5EMA - chains A and B; structure by X-ray diffraction, 1.32 A resolution.

== Chain A ==
Name: Sorting nexin-27
Source organism: Rattus norvegicus
Notes: fragment: PDZ domain
Reference sequence: Q8K4V4 (SNX27_RAT); residues 41-135 here correspond to UniProt positions 39-133 (UniProt number = residue number - 2)
Chain sequence (101 residues; row label = number of the first residue in the row):
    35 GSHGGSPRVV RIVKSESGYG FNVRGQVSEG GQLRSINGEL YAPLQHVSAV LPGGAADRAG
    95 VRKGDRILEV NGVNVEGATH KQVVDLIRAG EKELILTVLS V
Unresolved in the structure: 35-39
Differences from the reference sequence: expression tag (35-40)
UniProt features mapped onto this chain:
  - modified residue (Phosphoserine): S51, S62

== Chain B ==
Name: Asp-asp-ile-sep-thr-val-val
Chain sequence (8 residues; row label = number of the first residue in the row; numbering starts at 0):
     0 PDDISTVV
Unresolved in the structure: 0
Modified positions: S4 (phosphoserine; SEP)

== Interface between chain A and chain B ==
Contacting residue pairs (24; chain A residue first):
  G52(A) - V7(B)
  Y53(A) - V7(B)  hydrogen bond (backbone-backbone)
  G54(A) - V7(B)  hydrogen bond (backbone-backbone)
  F55(A) - V6(B)
  F55(A) - V7(B)  hydrogen bond (backbone-backbone)
  N56(A) - S4(B)
  N56(A) - T5(B)
  N56(A) - V6(B)
  V57(A) - I3(B)
  V57(A) - S4(B)
  V57(A) - T5(B)  hydrogen bond (backbone-backbone)
  R58(A) - D2(B)
  R58(A) - I3(B)
  R58(A) - S4(B)
  G59(A) - D2(B)
  G59(A) - I3(B)  hydrogen bond (backbone-backbone)
  Q60(A) - D2(B)  hydrogen bond (backbone-side chain)
  V61(A) - I3(B)  hydrophobic
  S82(A) - S4(B)
  H114(A) - I3(B)
  H114(A) - S4(B)
  H114(A) - T5(B)  hydrogen bond
  V118(A) - T5(B)
  R122(A) - T5(B)
Interface residues without a listed pair, chain A (15 interface residues in all): I121
Interface residues without a listed pair, chain B (7 interface residues in all): D1

== In short ==
15 residues of chain A face 7 of chain B across their interface, with 7 hydrogen bonds. Among the polar pairs
are G54(A)-V7(B), Q60(A)-D2(B) and H114(A)-T5(B).
Here chain A is Sorting nexin-27 (Rattus norvegicus) and chain B is Asp-asp-ile-sep-thr-val-val. Entry 5EMA
(Crystal structure of the SNX27 PDZ domain bound to the phosphorylated C-terminal LRRC3B PDZ binding motif)
was determined by X-ray diffraction together with 5ELQ and 5EM9 from the same study.
